PDB entry 5E17 | X-ray diffraction, 3.20 A resolution | chains D and H of the 9 polymer chains in the assembly

# Chain D
Name: DNA-directed RNA polymerase subunit beta'
Source organism: Thermus thermophilus (strain HB8 / ATCC 27634 / DSM 579)
Notes: EC 2.7.7.6
UniProtKB: Q8RQE8 (RPOC_THET8); residues 1-1524 here = UniProt positions 1-1524
Chain sequence (1524 residues; numbered 1 to 1524; the number before each row is that of its first residue):
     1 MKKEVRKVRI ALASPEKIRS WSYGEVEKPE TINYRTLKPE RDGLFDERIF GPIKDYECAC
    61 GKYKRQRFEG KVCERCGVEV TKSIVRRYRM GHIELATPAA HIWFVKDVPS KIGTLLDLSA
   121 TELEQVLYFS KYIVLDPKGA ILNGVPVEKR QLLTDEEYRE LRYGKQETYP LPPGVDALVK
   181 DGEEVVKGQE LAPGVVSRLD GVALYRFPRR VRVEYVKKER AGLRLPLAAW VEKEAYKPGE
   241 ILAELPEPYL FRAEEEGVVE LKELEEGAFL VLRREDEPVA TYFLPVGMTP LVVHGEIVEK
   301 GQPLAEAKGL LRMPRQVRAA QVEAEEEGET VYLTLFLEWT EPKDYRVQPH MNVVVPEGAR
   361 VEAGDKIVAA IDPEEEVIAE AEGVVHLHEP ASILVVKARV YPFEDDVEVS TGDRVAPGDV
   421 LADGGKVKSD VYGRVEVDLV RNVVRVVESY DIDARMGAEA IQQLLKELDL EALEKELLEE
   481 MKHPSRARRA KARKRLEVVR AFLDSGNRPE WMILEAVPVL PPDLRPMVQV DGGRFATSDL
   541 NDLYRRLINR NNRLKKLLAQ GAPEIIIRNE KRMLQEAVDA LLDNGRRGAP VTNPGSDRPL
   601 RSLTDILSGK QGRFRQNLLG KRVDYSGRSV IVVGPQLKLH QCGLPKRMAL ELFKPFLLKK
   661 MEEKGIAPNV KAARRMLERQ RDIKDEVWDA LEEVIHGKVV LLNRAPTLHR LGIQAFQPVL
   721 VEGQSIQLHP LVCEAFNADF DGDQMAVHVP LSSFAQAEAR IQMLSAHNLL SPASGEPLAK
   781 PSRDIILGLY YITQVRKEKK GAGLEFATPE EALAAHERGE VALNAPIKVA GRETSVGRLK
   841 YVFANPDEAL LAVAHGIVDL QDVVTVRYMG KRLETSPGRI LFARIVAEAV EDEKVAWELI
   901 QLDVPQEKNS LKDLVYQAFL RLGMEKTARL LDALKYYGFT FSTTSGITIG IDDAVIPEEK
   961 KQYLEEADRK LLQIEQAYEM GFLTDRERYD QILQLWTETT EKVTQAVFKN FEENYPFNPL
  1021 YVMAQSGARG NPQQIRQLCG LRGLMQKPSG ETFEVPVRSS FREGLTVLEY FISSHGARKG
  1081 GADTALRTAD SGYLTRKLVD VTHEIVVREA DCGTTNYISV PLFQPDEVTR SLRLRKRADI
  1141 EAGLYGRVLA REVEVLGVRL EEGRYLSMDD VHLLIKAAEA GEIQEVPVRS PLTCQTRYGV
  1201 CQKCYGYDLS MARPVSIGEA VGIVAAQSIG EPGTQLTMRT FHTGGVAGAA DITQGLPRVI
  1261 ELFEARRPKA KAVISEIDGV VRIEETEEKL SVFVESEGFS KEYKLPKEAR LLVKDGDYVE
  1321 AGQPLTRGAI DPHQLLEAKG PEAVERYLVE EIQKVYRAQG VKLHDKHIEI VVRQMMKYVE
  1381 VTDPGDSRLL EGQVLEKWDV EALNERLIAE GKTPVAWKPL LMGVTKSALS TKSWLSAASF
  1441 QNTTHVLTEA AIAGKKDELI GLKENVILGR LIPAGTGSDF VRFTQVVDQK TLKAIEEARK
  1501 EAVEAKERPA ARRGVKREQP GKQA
Not modelled in the structure: 1-2, 1238-1251, 1503-1524
Metal / ion sites: Zn2+ site 1: Cys58, Cys60, Cys73, Cys76; Mg2+ site 1: Asp739, Asp741, Asp743 (shared with 1 residue of chain I); Mg2+ site 2 near Lys840 (its only coordinating residue here); Zn2+ site 2: Cys1112, Cys1194, Cys1201, Cys1204

# Chain H
Molecule: 27-nt DNA strand
Sequence (27 nucleotides; each row starts with the number of its first residue):
     1 TATAATGGGA GCTGTCACGG ATGCAGG
Not modelled in the structure: 25-27

# Chain D / chain H interface
Residue-residue contacts (5; chain D residue first):
  Pro109(D) - DG20(H)  phosphate contact
  Pro109(D) - DA21(H)  phosphate contact
  Lys494(D) - DA21(H)  salt bridge to the phosphate
  Arg1266(D) - DA17(H)  phosphate contact
  Arg1266(D) - DC18(H)  salt bridge to the phosphate
Also at the interface, not in a pair above, chain D (6 interface residues in all): Val108, Ser119, Ala120
Also at the interface, not in a pair above, chain H (5 interface residues in all): DT22

# Summary
6 residues of chain D face 5 of chain H across their interface, with 2 salt bridges. Polar pairs include
Lys494(D)-DA21(H) and Arg1266(D)-DC18(H). The Zn2+ site 1 is built by Cys58(D), Cys60(D), Cys73(D) and
Cys76(D). Asp739(D), Asp741(D) and Asp743(D) coordinate Mg2+ site 1.
Here chain D is DNA-directed RNA polymerase subunit beta' (Thermus thermophilus (strain HB8 / ATCC 27634 / DSM
579)) and chain H is a 27-nt DNA strand. Entry 5E17 (T. thermophilus transcription initiation complex having a
RRR discriminator sequence and a nontemplate-strand length corresponding to ...) was determined by X-ray
diffraction, deposited together with 5E18.
